Entry 6DZI (electron microscopy, 3.46 A resolution); this record covers chains A and C of the 56 polymer chains in the assembly.

Chain A:
Molecule: 23 S rRNA
Organism: Mycobacterium smegmatis str. MC2 155
Sequence (3119 nucleotides; row label = number of the first residue in the row):
     2 AAGUGUUUAA GGGCGCAUGG UGGAUGCCUU GGCACUGGGA GCCGAUGAAG GACGUAGGAG
    62 GCUGCGAUAA GCCUCGGGGA GCUGUCAACC GAGCGUUGAU CCGAGGAUGU CCGAAUGGGG
   122 AAACCCGGCA CGAGUGAUGU CGUGUCACCA GGCGCUGAAU AUAUAGGCGU CUGGGGGGAA
   182 CGCGGGGAAG UGAAACAUCU CAGUACCCGU AGGAAGAGAA AACAAAAUGU GAUUCCGUGA
   242 GUAGUGGCGA GCGAAAGCGG AGGAUGGCUA AACCGUAUGC AUGUGAUACC GGGUAGGGGU
   302 UGUGUGUGCG GGGUUGUGGG ACCUAUCUUU CCGGCUCUAC CUGGCUGGAG GGCAGUGAGA
   362 AAAUGUUGUG GUUAGCGGAA AUGGCUUGGG AUGGCCUGCC GUAGACGGUG AGAGCCCGGU
   422 ACGUGAAAAC CCGACGUCUG UCUUGAUGGU GUUCCCGAGU AGCAGCGGGC CCGUGGAAUC
   482 UGCUGUGAAU CUGCCGGGAC CACCCGGUAA GCCUGAAUAC UUCCCAGUGA CCGAUAGCGG
   542 AUUAGUACCG UGAGGGAAUG GUGAAAAGUA CCCCGGGAGG GGAGUGAAAG AGUACCUGAA
   602 ACCGUGCGCU UACAAUCCGU CAGAGCCCUC GACGUGUCGU GGGGUGAUGG CGUGCCUUUU
   662 GAAGAAUGAG CCUGCGAGUC AGGGACAUGU CGCGAGGUUA ACCCGGGUGG GGUAGCCGCA
   722 GCGAAAGCGA GUCUGAAUAG GGCGUAUCCA CACAAGAGUG UGUGGUGUAG UGGUGUGUUC
   782 UGGACCCGAA GCGGAGUGAU CUACCCAUGG CCAGGGUGAA GCGCGGGUAA GACCGCGUGG
   842 AGGCCCGAAC CCACUUAGGU UGAAGACUGA GGGGAUGAGC UGUGGGUAGG GGUGAAAGGC
   902 CAAUCAAACU CCGUGAUAGC UGGUUCUCCC CGAAAUGCAU UUAGGUGCAG CGUCGCAUGU
   962 UUCUUGCCGG AGGUAGAGCU ACUGGAUGGC CGAUGGGCCC CACAGGGUUA CUGACGUCAG
  1022 CCAAACUCCG AAUGCCGGUA AGUCCAAGAG UGCGGCAGUG AGACGGCGGG GGAUAAGCUC
  1082 CGUGCGUCGA GAGGGAAACA GCCCAGAUCG CCGGCUAAGG CCCCUAAGCG UGUGCUAAGU
  1142 GGAAAAGGAU GUGCAGUCGC GAAGACAACC AGGAGGUUGG CUUAGAAGCA GCCACCCUUG
  1202 AAAGAGUGCG UAAUAGCUCA CUGGUCAAGU GAUUGUGCGC CGAUAAUGUA GCGGGGCUCA
  1262 AGCACACCGC CGAAGCCGCG GCAGCCAACG UGUUGGCUGG GUAGGGGAGC GUCCUGCAUC
  1322 CGGUGAAGCC GCCGAGUGAU CGAGUGGUGG AGGGUGUGGG AGUGAGAAUG CAGGCAUGAG
  1382 UAGCGAUUAG GCAAGUGAGA ACCUUGCCCG CCGAAAGACC AAGGGUUCCU GGGCCAGGCC
  1442 AGUCCGCCCA GGGUGAGUCG GGACCUAAGG CGAGGCCGAC AGGCGUAGUC GAUGGACAAC
  1502 GGGUUGAUAU UCCCGUACCC GUGUAUGUGC GUCCAUGAUG AAUCAGCGGU ACUAACCAUC
  1562 CAAAACCACC GUGACCGCAC CUUUCGGGGU GUGGCGUUGG UGGGGCUGCA UGGGACCUUC
  1622 GUUGGUAGUA GUCAAGCGAU GGGGUGACGC AGGAAGGUAG CCGUACCGGU CAGUGGUAAU
  1682 ACCGGGGUAA GCCUGUAGGG AGUCAGAUAG GUAAAUCCGU CUGGCAUAUA UCCUGAGAGG
  1742 UGAUGCAUAG CCGAGUGAGG CGAAUUCGGU GAUCCUAUGC UGCCGAGAAA AGCCUCUAGC
  1802 GAGGACAUAC ACGGCCCGUA CCCCAAACCA ACACAGGUGG UCAGGUAGAG AAUACUAAGG
  1862 CGUACGAGUG AACUAUGGUU AAGGAACUCG GCAAAAUGCC CCCGUAACUU CGGGAGAAGG
  1922 GGGACCCACA UGGCGUGUAA GCCUUUACGG CCCAAGCGUG AGUGGGUGGC ACAAACCAGU
  1982 GAGAAGCGAC UGUUUACUAA AAACACAGGU CCGUGCGAAG UCGCAAGACG AUGUAUACGG
  2042 ACUGACGCCU GCCCGGUGCU GGAAGGUUAA GAGGACCCGU UAACUCCCUU UGGGGGUGAA
  2102 GCGGAGAAUU UAAGCCCCAG UAAACGGCGG UGGUAACUAU AACCAUCCUA AGGUAGCGAA
  2162 AUUCCUUGUC GGGUAAGUUC CGACCUGCAC GAAUGGCGUA ACGACUUCUC AACUGUCUCA
  2222 ACCAUAGACU CGGCGAAAUU GCACUACGAG UAAAGAUGCU CGUUACGCGC GGCAGGACGA
  2282 AAAGACCCCG GGACCUUCAC UACAACUUGG UAUUGGUGCU CGAUACGGUU UGUGUAGGAU
  2342 AGGUGGGAGA CUGUGAAGCU CACACGCCAG UGUGGGUGGA GUCGUUGUUG AAAUACCACU
  2402 CUGAUCGUAU UGGGCCUCUA ACCUCGGACC GUAUAUCCGG UUCAGGGACA GUGCCUGGUG
  2462 GGUAGUUUAA CUGGGGCGGU UGCCUCCUAA AAUGUAACGG AGGCGCCCAA AGGUUCCCUC
  2522 AACCUGGACG GCAAUCAGGU GUUGAGUGUA AGUGCACAAG GGAGCUUGAC UGCGAGACGG
  2582 ACAUGUCGAG CAGGGACGAA AGUCGGGACU AGUGAUCCGG CACCUCUGAG UGGAAGGGGU
  2642 GUCGCUCAAC GGAUAAAAGG UACCCCGGGG AUAACAGGCU GAUCUUCCCC AAGAGUCCAU
  2702 AUCGACGGGA UGGUUUGGCA CCUCGAUGUC GGCUCGUCGC AUCCUGGGGC UGGAGCAGGU
  2762 CCCAAGGGUU GGGCUGUUCG CCCAUUAAAG CGGCACGCGA GCUGGGUUUA GAACGUCGUG
  2822 AGACAGUUCG GUCUCUAUCC GCCGCGCGCG UCAGAAGCUU GAGGAAACCU GUCCCUAGUA
  2882 CGAGAGGACC GGGACGGACG AACCUCUGGU AUACCAGUUG UCCCACCAGG GGCACGGCUG
  2942 GAUAGCCACG UUCGGACAGG AUAACCGCUG AAAGCAUCUA AGCGGGAAAC CUCUUCCAAG
  3002 ACCAGGCUUC UCACCCUCUA GGAGGGAUAA GGCCCCCCGC AGACCACGGG AUUGAUAGAC
  3062 CAGACCUGGA AGCCUAGUAA UAGGUGCAGG GAACUGGCAC UAACCGGCCG AAAACUUAC

Chain C:
Name: 50S ribosomal protein L2
Organism: Mycobacterium smegmatis (strain ATCC 700084 / mc(2)155)
UniProtKB: A0QSD4 (RL2_MYCS2); residue numbers follow UniProt; this construct covers 2-276
Chain sequence (275 residues; numbered 2 to 276; the number before each row is that of its first residue):
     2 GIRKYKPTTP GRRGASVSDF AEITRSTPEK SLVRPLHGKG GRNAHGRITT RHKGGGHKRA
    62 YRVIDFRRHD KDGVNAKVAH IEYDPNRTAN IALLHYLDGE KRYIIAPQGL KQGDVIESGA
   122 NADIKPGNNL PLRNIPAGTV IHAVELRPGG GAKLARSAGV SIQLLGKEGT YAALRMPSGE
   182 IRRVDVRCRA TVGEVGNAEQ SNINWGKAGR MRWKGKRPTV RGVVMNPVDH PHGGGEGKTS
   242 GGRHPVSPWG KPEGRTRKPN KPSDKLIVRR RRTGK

Interface between chain A and chain C:
Contacting residue pairs (240):
  C805(A) with Arg43(C), base contact; Arg218(C), sugar contact
  C806(A) with Lys40(C), sugar contact; Gly41(C), sugar contact; Arg43(C), sugar contact; Gly56(C), phosphate contact; Arg218(C), salt bridge to the phosphate
  C807(A) with Gly39(C), sugar contact; Gly56(C), hydrogen bond to the phosphate
  A808(A) with Gly39(C), phosphate contact
  U809(A) with Lys59(C), salt bridge to the phosphate
  A821(A) with Arg4(C), sugar contact; Lys7(C), salt bridge to the phosphate
  A842(A) with Thr9(C), base contact; Arg13(C), hydrogen bond to the sugar
  G843(A) with Thr10(C), phosphate contact; Arg13(C), sugar contact
  G844(A) with Thr10(C), hydrogen bond to the phosphate; Arg13(C), salt bridge to the phosphate; Lys208(C), salt bridge to the phosphate; Ala209(C), base contact; Gly210(C), base contact
  A879(A) with Lys208(C), salt bridge to the phosphate; Ala209(C), base contact; Gly210(C), sugar contact; Arg213(C), hydrogen bond to the base; Trp214(C), hydrogen bond to the phosphate
  U888(A) with His46(C), sugar contact; Gly47(C), sugar contact; Arg48(C), sugar contact
  G890(A) with Arg48(C), salt bridge to the phosphate
  G892(A) with Arg48(C), sugar contact
  G893(A) with Arg48(C), sugar contact
  U894(A) with Arg48(C), phosphate contact; Ile49(C), hydrogen bond to the phosphate
  G895(A) with Ile49(C), phosphate contact; Arg218(C), salt bridge to the phosphate; Asp230(C), hydrogen bond to the base
  A896(A) with Arg218(C), salt bridge to the phosphate; Pro219(C), sugar contact
  A897(A) with Val221(C), base contact; Val225(C), sugar contact; Met226(C), base contact
  G899(A) with Asn227(C), hydrogen bond to the phosphate; Val229(C), base contact
  G1470(A) with His38(C), salt bridge to the phosphate
  C1485(A) with His46(C), phosphate contact
  G1486(A) with Ala45(C), phosphate contact
  U1646(A) with Lys31(C), salt bridge to the phosphate
  G1647(A) with Lys31(C), salt bridge to the phosphate
  A1648(A) with Lys31(C), hydrogen bond to the sugar
  G1711(A) with Asp99(C), phosphate contact; Glu101(C), sugar contact
  G1720(A) with Asp99(C), hydrogen bond to the base; Gly100(C), hydrogen bond to the sugar; Lys102(C), hydrogen bond to the phosphate
  U1721(A) with Tyr97(C), sugar contact; Leu98(C), hydrogen bond to the sugar; Gly100(C), sugar contact; Lys102(C), salt bridge to the phosphate
  C1722(A) with Lys78(C), salt bridge to the phosphate
  C1784(A) with Arg4(C), phosphate contact
  C1785(A) with Arg4(C), salt bridge to the phosphate
  G1786(A) with Val18(C), phosphate contact; His58(C), base contact; Arg211(C), salt bridge to the phosphate; Trp214(C), stacking on the base
  A1787(A) with Phe21(C), base contact; His58(C), sugar contact; Arg60(C), salt bridge to the phosphate; Arg63(C), sugar contact; Tyr84(C), stacking on the base; Pro86(C), sugar contact
  G1788(A) with His58(C), base contact; Lys59(C), sugar contact; Arg60(C), sugar contact; Ala61(C), sugar contact; Arg63(C), salt bridge to the phosphate; Pro86(C), phosphate contact
  A1789(A) with Pro36(C), sugar contact; Lys59(C), hydrogen bond to the phosphate
  A1790(A) with Pro36(C), sugar contact
  U1911(A) with Arg14(C), hydrogen bond to the sugar
  C1912(A) with Pro8(C), phosphate contact
  G1913(A) with Pro8(C), base contact; Thr9(C), sugar contact; Arg14(C), base contact
  A1990(A) with Pro11(C), hydrogen bond to the base
  C1991(A) with Pro11(C), base contact
  C2005(A) with Arg222(C), salt bridge to the phosphate; Val225(C), phosphate contact
  A2006(A) with Pro219(C), sugar contact; Thr220(C), phosphate contact; Arg222(C), salt bridge to the phosphate
  C2007(A) with Lys208(C), sugar contact; Ala209(C), hydrogen bond to the sugar; Thr220(C), hydrogen bond to the phosphate
  A2008(A) with Asn205(C), hydrogen bond to the sugar; Trp206(C), phosphate contact; Gly207(C), hydrogen bond to the sugar; Lys208(C), sugar contact; Met212(C), sugar contact
  G2009(A) with Ile204(C), phosphate contact; Asn205(C), sugar contact; Trp206(C), phosphate contact
  G2014(A) with Gly255(C), sugar contact; Arg256(C), salt bridge to the phosphate; Thr257(C), hydrogen bond to the sugar; Arg272(C), sugar contact; Thr274(C), phosphate contact
  U2015(A) with Arg256(C), phosphate contact; Thr257(C), sugar contact; Arg258(C), phosphate contact; Arg272(C), salt bridge to the phosphate
  G2016(A) with Leu155(C), base contact; Met177(C), base contact; Pro178(C), base contact; Ser179(C), hydrogen bond to the base; Glu181(C), hydrogen bond to the sugar; Arg183(C), sugar contact; Arg258(C), salt bridge to the phosphate; Ile268(C), sugar contact; Arg272(C), salt bridge to the phosphate
  C2017(A) with Lys154(C), sugar contact; Arg183(C), salt bridge to the phosphate; Arg258(C), salt bridge to the phosphate; Lys262(C), salt bridge to the phosphate; Ser264(C), hydrogen bond to the phosphate
  G2018(A) with Lys154(C), salt bridge to the phosphate
  A2020(A) with Thr257(C), hydrogen bond to the sugar
  G2021(A) with Thr51(C), hydrogen bond to the base; Trp250(C), sugar contact
  U2022(A) with Thr50(C), base contact; Trp250(C), sugar contact; Lys252(C), salt bridge to the phosphate
  C2023(A) with Asn44(C), hydrogen bond to the base; His46(C), hydrogen bond to the sugar; Arg48(C), hydrogen bond to the phosphate
  G2024(A) with Arg48(C), salt bridge to the phosphate
  G2028(A) with His46(C), base contact
  A2029(A) with Asn44(C), sugar contact; Ala45(C), hydrogen bond to the sugar
  C2030(A) with Lys40(C), phosphate contact; Gly42(C), sugar contact; Arg43(C), hydrogen bond to the sugar; Asn44(C), sugar contact; Thr50(C), hydrogen bond to the base; Thr51(C), base contact
  G2031(A) with Thr51(C), hydrogen bond to the sugar; Lys54(C), phosphate contact
  A2032(A) with Lys54(C), salt bridge to the phosphate
  U2033(A) with Tyr62(C), base contact
  G2034(A) with Tyr62(C), hydrogen bond to the phosphate; Asn87(C), sugar contact; Arg88(C), salt bridge to the phosphate; Arg157(C), salt bridge to the phosphate
  U2035(A) with Arg88(C), salt bridge to the phosphate; Lys154(C), hydrogen bond to the sugar; Leu155(C), sugar contact; Ala156(C), hydrogen bond to the sugar; Arg157(C), salt bridge to the phosphate; Ser158(C), phosphate contact
  A2036(A) with Leu155(C), phosphate contact; Ala156(C), hydrogen bond to the phosphate; Arg157(C), hydrogen bond to the phosphate; Ser158(C), phosphate contact; Pro178(C), sugar contact; Ser179(C), base contact; Arg272(C), base contact
  U2037(A) with Ser158(C), hydrogen bond to the sugar; Ala159(C), hydrogen bond to the sugar; Gly160(C), base contact; Asn198(C), base contact; Ala199(C), hydrogen bond to the base; Gln201(C), base contact; Ser202(C), base contact
  A2038(A) with Thr89(C), sugar contact
  G2040(A) with Lys54(C), salt bridge to the phosphate
  G2041(A) with Arg52(C), salt bridge to the phosphate; His53(C), salt bridge to the phosphate; Ser248(C), sugar contact; Pro249(C), phosphate contact; Glu254(C), hydrogen bond to the base
  A2042(A) with Arg52(C), salt bridge to the phosphate; His231(C), salt bridge to the phosphate; His233(C), phosphate contact; Pro249(C), phosphate contact; Glu254(C), sugar contact
  C2043(A) with Arg222(C), phosphate contact; Gly223(C), hydrogen bond to the phosphate; Val224(C), hydrogen bond to the phosphate; His233(C), salt bridge to the phosphate
  U2044(A) with Arg222(C), salt bridge to the phosphate; Val224(C), phosphate contact
  G2045(A) with Arg222(C), base contact
  U2058(A) with His245(C), hydrogen bond to the base
  G2059(A) with His245(C), sugar contact
  C2060(A) with Glu254(C), sugar contact
  U2061(A) with Arg256(C), hydrogen bond to the sugar
  G2062(A) with Arg256(C), salt bridge to the phosphate
  A2125(A) with Pro246(C), sugar contact
  C2126(A) with Ser241(C), hydrogen bond to the phosphate; His245(C), base contact
  G2127(A) with Ser241(C), hydrogen bond to the phosphate
  U2195(A) with Lys239(C), base contact; Thr240(C), hydrogen bond to the sugar; Ser241(C), base contact
  G2196(A) with Lys239(C), salt bridge to the phosphate
  A2201(A) with Arg14(C), base contact
  C2296(A) with Pro228(C), sugar contact
  U2297(A) with Pro228(C), phosphate contact
  U2298(A) with Arg244(C), salt bridge to the phosphate
  U2308(A) with Lys259(C), phosphate contact
  U2309(A) with Asn261(C), hydrogen bond to the phosphate
  U2425(A) with Arg148(C), hydrogen bond to the base
  G2427(A) with Arg148(C), hydrogen bond to the sugar; Gly150(C), hydrogen bond to the sugar; Gly151(C), sugar contact
  G2428(A) with Arg68(C), salt bridge to the phosphate; Gly150(C), sugar contact
  A2429(A) with Arg68(C), salt bridge to the phosphate
  A2445(A) with Arg148(C), base contact; Arg188(C), hydrogen bond to the sugar
  G2446(A) with Arg148(C), base contact; Arg188(C), salt bridge to the phosphate
  G2448(A) with Lys266(C), phosphate contact
  G2463(A) with Arg244(C), salt bridge to the phosphate; Gly251(C), sugar contact
  C2664(A) with Glu237(C), phosphate contact
  A2814(A) with Gly238(C), phosphate contact; Lys239(C), phosphate contact
  C2815(A) with Gly238(C), phosphate contact; Lys239(C), hydrogen bond to the phosphate
  G2821(A) with Gly243(C), sugar contact
  A2822(A) with Gly235(C), phosphate contact; Gly236(C), phosphate contact
  G2823(A) with Gly235(C), phosphate contact; Gly236(C), hydrogen bond to the phosphate; Glu237(C), base contact
  A2824(A) with Glu237(C), phosphate contact
Also at the interface, not in a pair above, chain A (121 interface residues in all): A820, C845, G887, A889, A898, A908, A1469, G1645, A1710, A2027, C2039, A2046, G2447, A2451, G2452, G2462, U2820
Also at the interface, not in a pair above, chain C (140 interface residues in all): Tyr6, Gly12, Ser27, Ser32, Val34, Leu37, Gly55, Lys72, His96, Val161, Tyr172, Lys215, Pro232, Gly234, Val247, Arg271

Summary:
121 residues of chain A and 140 residues of chain C are in contact, with 56 hydrogen bonds, 49 salt bridges
and 2 aromatic stacking contacts. Among the polar pairs are A879(A)-Arg213(C), G895(A)-Asp230(C) and
G1720(A)-Asp99(C).
Here chain A is 23 S rRNA (Mycobacterium smegmatis str. MC2 155) and chain C is 50S ribosomal protein L2
(Mycobacterium smegmatis (strain ATCC 700084 / mc(2)155)). Entry 6DZI (Cryo-EM Structure of Mycobacterium
smegmatis 70S C(minus) ribosome 70S-MPY complex) was determined by electron microscopy (same publication as
6DZP and 6DZK).
